PDB entry 1FY8 | X-ray diffraction, 1.70 A resolution | chains E and I

== Chain E ==
Protein: Trypsin II, anionic
From: Rattus rattus
Notes: EC 3.4.21.4
Reference sequence: P00763 (TRY2_RAT); aligned to UniProt positions 14-244 over residues 6-245 (the alignment contains insertions or deletions, so no single offset holds)
Sequence (231 residues; numbered 6 to 245 plus 3 insertion-coded residues; 12 numbers in that range are skipped by the numbering (no residue carries them; nothing is unmodelled there); the number before each row is that of its first residue):
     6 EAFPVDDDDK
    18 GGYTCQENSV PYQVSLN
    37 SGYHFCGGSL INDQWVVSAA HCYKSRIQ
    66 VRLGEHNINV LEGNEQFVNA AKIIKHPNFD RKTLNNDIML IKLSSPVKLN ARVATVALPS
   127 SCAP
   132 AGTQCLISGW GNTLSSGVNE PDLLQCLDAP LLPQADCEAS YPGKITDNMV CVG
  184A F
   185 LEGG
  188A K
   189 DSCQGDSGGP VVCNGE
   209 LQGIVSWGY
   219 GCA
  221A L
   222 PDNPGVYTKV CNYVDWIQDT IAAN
Not modelled in the structure: 6-13, 144-151
Disulfide bonds: Cys22-Cys157, Cys42-Cys58, Cys128-Cys232, Cys136-Cys201, Cys168-Cys182, Cys191-Cys220
Differences from the reference sequence: conflict Glu6 (Val14 in P00763)
Ion coordination: Ca2+: Glu70, Asn72, Val75, Glu77, Glu80

== Chain I ==
Protein: Pancreatic trypsin inhibitor
From: Bos taurus
Reference sequence: P00974 (BPT1_BOVIN); residues 1-58 here correspond to UniProt positions 36-93 (UniProt number = residue number + 35)
Sequence (58 residues; numbered 1 to 58; the number before each row is that of its first residue):
     1 RPDFCLEPPY TGPCKARIIR YFYNAKAGLC QTFVYGGCRA KRNNFKSAED CMRTCGGA
Not modelled in the structure: 57-58
Disulfide bonds: Cys5-Cys55, Cys14-Cys38, Cys30-Cys51
Swiss-Prot annotation at these positions:
  - site: Lys15, Ala16 (Reactive bond for trypsin)

== How chain E and chain I interact ==
Contacting residue pairs (37; chain E residue first):
  Tyr39(E) - Arg17(I)
  Tyr39(E) - Ile18(I)
  Tyr39(E) - Ile19(I)  hydrogen bond (side chain-backbone)
  His40(E) - Arg17(I)  hydrogen bond (backbone-side chain)
  Phe41(E) - Ala16(I)
  Phe41(E) - Arg17(I)  hydrogen bond (backbone-backbone)
  Cys42(E) - Ala16(I)  hydrophobic
  His57(E) - Cys14(I)
  His57(E) - Lys15(I)
  His57(E) - Ala16(I)
  His57(E) - Gly36(I)
  His57(E) - Gly37(I)
  Lys97(E) - Arg39(I)  hydrogen bond (backbone-side chain)
  Leu99(E) - Cys14(I)  hydrophobic
  Leu99(E) - Cys38(I)  hydrophobic
  Pro152(E) - Arg17(I)
  Asp189(E) - Lys15(I)  salt bridge
  Ser190(E) - Lys15(I)  hydrogen bond
  Cys191(E) - Lys15(I)
  Gln192(E) - Thr11(I)
  Gln192(E) - Gly12(I)
  Gln192(E) - Cys14(I)  hydrogen bond (side chain-backbone)
  Gln192(E) - Lys15(I)
  Gln192(E) - Ala16(I)
  Gly193(E) - Lys15(I)  hydrogen bond (backbone-backbone)
  Gly193(E) - Ala16(I)
  Gly193(E) - Arg17(I)
  Asp194(E) - Lys15(I)  hydrogen bond (backbone-backbone)
  Ser195(E) - Lys15(I)  hydrogen bond (backbone-backbone)
  Ser195(E) - Ala16(I)  hydrogen bond (side chain-backbone)
  Val213(E) - Lys15(I)
  Ser214(E) - Cys14(I)
  Ser214(E) - Lys15(I)  hydrogen bond (backbone-backbone)
  Trp215(E) - Pro13(I)
  Trp215(E) - Lys15(I)
  Gly216(E) - Pro13(I)  hydrogen bond (backbone-backbone)
  Gly226(E) - Lys15(I)
Interface residues without a listed pair, chain E (25 interface residues in all): Lys60, Arg96, Tyr217, Gly219, Cys220
Interface residues without a listed pair, chain I (14 interface residues in all): Val34

== Summary ==
The interface between chain E and chain I involves 25 residues on one side and 14 on the other; the contacts
include 12 hydrogen bonds and 1 salt bridge. Among the polar pairs are Asp189(E)-Lys15(I), Tyr39(E)-Ile19(I)
and His40(E)-Arg17(I).
Here chain E is Trypsin II, anionic (Rattus rattus) and chain I is Pancreatic trypsin inhibitor (Bos taurus).
Entry 1FY8 (Crystal structure of the deltaile16val17 rat anionic trypsinogen-bpti complex) was determined by
X-ray diffraction (same publication as 1F5R, 1F7Z and 3TGK).
